Entry 6APR (X-ray diffraction, 2.50 A resolution); this record covers chains E and I.

[Chain E]
Name: Rhizopuspepsin
Organism: Rhizopus chinensis
Notes: EC 3.4.23.6
UniProt: P06026 (CARP_RHICH); residues 1-324 here correspond to UniProt positions 69-392 (UniProt number = residue number + 68)
Sequence (325 residues; numbered 1 to 325; the number before each row is that of its first residue):
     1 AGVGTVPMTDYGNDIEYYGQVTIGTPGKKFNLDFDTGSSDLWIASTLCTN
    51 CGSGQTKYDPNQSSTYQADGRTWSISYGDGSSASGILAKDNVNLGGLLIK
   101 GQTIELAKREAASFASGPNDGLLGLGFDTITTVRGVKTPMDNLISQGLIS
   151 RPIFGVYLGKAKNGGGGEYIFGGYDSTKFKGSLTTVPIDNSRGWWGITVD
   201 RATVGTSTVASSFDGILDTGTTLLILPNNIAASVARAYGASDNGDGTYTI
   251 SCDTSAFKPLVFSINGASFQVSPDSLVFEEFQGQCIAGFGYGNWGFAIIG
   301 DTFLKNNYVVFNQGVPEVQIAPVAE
Construct notes: conflict Ile15 (Val83 in P06026), Gly54 (Arg122 in P06026), Asn61 (Lys129 in P06026), Ser116 (Asn184 in P06026), Lys162 (Ser230 in P06026), Ile230 (Val298 in P06026), Ala256 (Arg324 in P06026), Phe281 (Tyr349 in P06026), Trp294 (Phe362 in P06026), Gly295 (Asp363 in P06026)
Curated features (UniProtKB/Swiss-Prot):
  - active site: Asp35, Asp218
Cystine bridges: Cys48-Cys51, Cys252-Cys285

[Chain I]
Name: Pepstatin
Organism: Streptomyces argenteolus subsp. toyonakensis
Sequence (6 residues; each row starts with the number of its first residue):
     1 XVVXAX
Modified / non-standard residues: IVA (isovaleric acid) at position 1; STA (statine) at position 4; STA (statine) at position 6

[Chain E / chain I interface]
Pairs across the interface (30):
  Asp33(E) with STA_4(I)
  Asp35(E) with STA_4(I)
  Gly37(E) with STA_4(I); Ala5(I), hydrogen bond (backbone-backbone)
  Ser38(E) with Ala5(I)
  Ser76(E) with STA_6(I)
  Tyr77(E) with Val3(I); STA_4(I); Ala5(I)
  Gly78(E) with Val3(I), hydrogen bond (backbone-backbone); STA_4(I), hydrogen bond (backbone-backbone)
  Asp79(E) with Val2(I); Val3(I), hydrogen bond (backbone-backbone); STA_4(I)
  Ser81(E) with STA_4(I)
  Leu122(E) with STA_4(I)
  Trp194(E) with Ala5(I); STA_6(I)
  Asp218(E) with STA_4(I)
  Gly220(E) with Val2(I); Val3(I); STA_4(I), hydrogen bond (backbone-backbone)
  Thr221(E) with Val2(I); Val3(I); STA_4(I)
  Thr222(E) with Val2(I), hydrogen bond (backbone-backbone)
  Leu223(E) with IVA_1(I)
  Phe278(E) with IVA_1(I)
  Trp294(E) with STA_6(I)
  Ile298(E) with STA_6(I)
Interface residues without a listed pair, chain E (24 interface residues in all): Ile15, Ile75, Phe114, Ile216, Ile225

[Summary]
24 residues of chain E face 6 of chain I across their interface; the contacts include 6 hydrogen bonds.
Backbone hydrogen bonds pair Gly37(E)-Ala5(I), Gly78(E)-Val3(I) and Gly78(E)-STA_4(I). UniProt lists
active-site residues Asp35(E) and Asp218(E) on chain E.
Here chain E is Rhizopuspepsin (Rhizopus chinensis) and chain I is Pepstatin (Streptomyces argenteolus subsp.
toyonakensis). Entry 6APR (Structures of complexes of rhizopuspepsin with pepstatin and other
statine-containing inhibitors) was determined by X-ray diffraction, deposited together with 4APR and 5APR.
